4CEM - chain A; structure by X-ray diffraction, 2.60 A resolution.

== Chain A ==
Molecule: Regulator of nonsense transcripts 2
Organism: Homo sapiens
Notes: fragment: mif4g1, residues 121-486
UniProt: Q9HAU5 (RENT2_HUMAN); residues 121-486 here = UniProt positions 121-486
Sequence (370 residues; numbered 117 to 486; the number before each row is that of its first residue):
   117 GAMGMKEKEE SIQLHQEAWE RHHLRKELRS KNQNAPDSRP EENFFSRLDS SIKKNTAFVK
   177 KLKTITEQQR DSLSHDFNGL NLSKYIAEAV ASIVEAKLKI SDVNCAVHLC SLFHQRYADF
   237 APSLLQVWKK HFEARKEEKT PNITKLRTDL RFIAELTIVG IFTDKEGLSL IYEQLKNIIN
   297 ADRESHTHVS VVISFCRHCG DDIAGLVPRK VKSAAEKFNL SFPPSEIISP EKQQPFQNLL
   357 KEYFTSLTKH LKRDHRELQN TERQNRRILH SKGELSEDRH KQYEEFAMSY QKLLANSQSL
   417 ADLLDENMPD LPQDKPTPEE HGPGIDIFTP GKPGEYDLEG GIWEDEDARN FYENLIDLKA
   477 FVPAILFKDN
Disordered / not traced: 117-120, 429-486
Construct notes: expression tag (117-120); conflict I168 (Leu in Q9HAU5)
Modified residues: Mse119 (selenomethionine); Mse121, Mse404, Mse424 (selenomethionine; parent Met)
What the authors report for this chain:
  - contacts within the chain: R137-D317 (salt bridge), R141-E271, L144-V223, L144-V275, F161-R232 (hydrophobic contact), L164-R232 (hydrophobic contact), D165-K170, S167-K170 (hydrogen bond)

== Summary ==
From the paper: contacts within the chain involving R137, D317 and R141 among others.
Chain A is Regulator of nonsense transcripts 2 (Homo sapiens); the structure, Crystal structure of the first
MIF4G domain of human nonsense mediated decay factor UPF2, was determined by X-ray diffraction (same
publication as 4CEK).
